Entry 8HY0 (electron microscopy, 3.10 A resolution); this record covers chains C and I of the 16 polymer chains in the assembly.

Chain C:
Name: Histone H2A
Organism: Xenopus laevis
Reference sequence: Q6AZJ8 (Q6AZJ8_XENLA); residues 1-129 here correspond to UniProt positions 2-130 (UniProt number = residue number + 1)
Chain sequence (129 residues; row label = number of the first residue in the row):
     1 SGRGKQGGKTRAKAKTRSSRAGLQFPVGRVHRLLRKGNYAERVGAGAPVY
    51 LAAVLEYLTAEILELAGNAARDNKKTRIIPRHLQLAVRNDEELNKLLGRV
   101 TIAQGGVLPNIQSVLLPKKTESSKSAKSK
Disordered / not traced: 1-10, 120-129

Chain I:
Molecule: 352-nt DNA strand
Sequence (352 nucleotides; row label = number of the first residue in the row; numbers below 1 keep their minus sign (DG-8 is residue -8)):
    -8 GAATTCGATATCGAGAATCCCGGTGCCGAGGCCGCTCAATTGGTCGTAGA
    42 CAGCTCTAGCACCGCTTAAACGCACGTACGCGCTGTCCCCCGCGTTTTAA
    92 CCGCCAAGGGGATTACTCCCTAGTCTCCAGGCACGTGTCAGATATATACA
   142 TCCTGTGCATGTATTGAAAGTACTGCCAGTTCTAGACTGGAGAATCCCGG
   192 TGCCGAGGCCGCTCAATTGGTCGTAGACAGCTCTAGCACCGCTTAAACGC
   242 ACGTACGCGCTGTCCCCCGCGTTTTAACCGCCAAGGGGATTACTCCCTAG
   292 TCTCCAGGCACGTGTCAGATATATACATCCTGTGCATGTATTGAACAGCG
   342 AT
Disordered / not traced: -8 to 163, 334-343

Chain C / chain I interface:
Pairs across the interface - 18 pairs, chain C then chain I:
  Arg11(C) - DT294(I)  hydrogen bond to the base
  Arg11(C) - DC295(I)  hydrogen bond to the base
  Arg11(C) - DC296(I)  sugar contact
  Lys13(C) - DA297(I)  salt bridge to the phosphate
  Arg29(C) - DG299(I)  phosphate contact
  Arg29(C) - DC300(I)  salt bridge to the phosphate
  Arg42(C) - DT289(I)  hydrogen bond to the sugar
  Arg42(C) - DA290(I)  phosphate contact
  Val43(C) - DT289(I)  sugar contact
  Val43(C) - DA290(I)  hydrogen bond to the phosphate
  Gly44(C) - DT289(I)  phosphate contact
  Ala45(C) - DT289(I)  hydrogen bond to the phosphate
  Lys75(C) - DG309(I)  phosphate contact
  Lys75(C) - DA310(I)  salt bridge to the phosphate
  Thr76(C) - DA308(I)  hydrogen bond to the phosphate
  Thr76(C) - DG309(I)  hydrogen bond to the phosphate
  Arg77(C) - DA308(I)  hydrogen bond to the sugar
  Arg77(C) - DG309(I)  hydrogen bond to the phosphate
Interface residues without a listed pair, chain C (14 interface residues in all): His31, Arg35, Lys74, Ile79

Summary:
Chain C and chain I form an interface of 14 and 11 residues respectively; the contacts include 9 hydrogen
bonds and 3 salt bridges. Polar contacts include Arg11(C)-DT294(I), Arg11(C)-DC295(I) and Arg42(C)-DT289(I).
Here chain C is Histone H2A (Xenopus laevis) and chain I is a 352-nt DNA strand. Entry 8HY0 (Composite cryo-EM
structure of the histone deacetylase complex Rpd3S in complex with nucleosome) was determined by electron
microscopy together with 8HXX, 8HXY, 8HXZ and 8JHO from the same study.
